PDB entry 7C9M | X-ray diffraction, 2.70 A resolution | chain A

[Chain A]
Name: D-histidine 2-aminobutanoyltransferase
Source organism: Staphylococcus aureus subsp. aureus Mu50
Notes: EC 2.5.1.152
Reference sequence: A0A0H3JXA8 (NASLD_STAAM); residue numbers follow UniProt; this construct covers 6-271
Chain sequence (279 residues; each row starts with the number of its first residue; numbers below 1 keep their minus sign (Met-7 is residue -7)):
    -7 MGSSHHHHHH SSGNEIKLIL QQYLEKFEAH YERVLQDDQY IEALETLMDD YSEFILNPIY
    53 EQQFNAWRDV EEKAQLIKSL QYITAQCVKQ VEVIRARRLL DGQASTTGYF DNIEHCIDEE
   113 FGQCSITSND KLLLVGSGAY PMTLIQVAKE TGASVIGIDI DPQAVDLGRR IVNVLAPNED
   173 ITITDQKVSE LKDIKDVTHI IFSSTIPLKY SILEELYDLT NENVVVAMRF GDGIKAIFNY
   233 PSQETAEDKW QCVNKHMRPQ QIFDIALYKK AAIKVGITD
Disordered / not traced: -7 to 5, 265-271
Sequence notes: initiating methionine (-7); expression tag (-6 to 5)
Ligand contacts:
  - FN6 ((2S)-2-azanyl-4-[[(2R)-3-(1H-imidazol-4-yl)-1-oxidanyl-1-oxidanylidene-propan-2-yl]amino]butanoic acid): Val80, Glu84, Tyr101, Ile105, Ile109, Leu126, Gly128, Ser129, Gly130, Tyr132, Pro133, Met134, Thr135, Ser195, Ser196, Thr197, Arg221, Phe230, Asn231, Ile254, Phe255
  - 5'-deoxy-5'-methylthioadenosine (MTA): Val80, Lys81, Glu84, Val127, Gly128, Ser129, Gly130, Ile150, Asp151, Ile152, Asp153, Ala156, Thr197, Ile198, Pro199, Leu200, Ile204

[Overview]
Bound to chain A: compound FN6 and 5'-deoxy-5'-methylthioadenosine.
Chain A is D-histidine 2-aminobutanoyltransferase (Staphylococcus aureus subsp. aureus Mu50); the structure,
The structure of product-bound CntL, an aminobutyrate transferase in staphylopine biosynthesis, was determined
by X-ray diffraction (same publication as 7C7M and 7C9K).
